8VVY - chains A and C; structure by electron microscopy, 3.49 A resolution.

== Chain A ==
Molecule: Cullin-1
From: Homo sapiens
UniProtKB: Q13616 (CUL1_HUMAN); aligned to UniProt positions 13-752 over residues 2-741 (the alignment contains insertions or deletions, so no single offset holds)
Sequence (741 residues; row label = number of the first residue in the row):
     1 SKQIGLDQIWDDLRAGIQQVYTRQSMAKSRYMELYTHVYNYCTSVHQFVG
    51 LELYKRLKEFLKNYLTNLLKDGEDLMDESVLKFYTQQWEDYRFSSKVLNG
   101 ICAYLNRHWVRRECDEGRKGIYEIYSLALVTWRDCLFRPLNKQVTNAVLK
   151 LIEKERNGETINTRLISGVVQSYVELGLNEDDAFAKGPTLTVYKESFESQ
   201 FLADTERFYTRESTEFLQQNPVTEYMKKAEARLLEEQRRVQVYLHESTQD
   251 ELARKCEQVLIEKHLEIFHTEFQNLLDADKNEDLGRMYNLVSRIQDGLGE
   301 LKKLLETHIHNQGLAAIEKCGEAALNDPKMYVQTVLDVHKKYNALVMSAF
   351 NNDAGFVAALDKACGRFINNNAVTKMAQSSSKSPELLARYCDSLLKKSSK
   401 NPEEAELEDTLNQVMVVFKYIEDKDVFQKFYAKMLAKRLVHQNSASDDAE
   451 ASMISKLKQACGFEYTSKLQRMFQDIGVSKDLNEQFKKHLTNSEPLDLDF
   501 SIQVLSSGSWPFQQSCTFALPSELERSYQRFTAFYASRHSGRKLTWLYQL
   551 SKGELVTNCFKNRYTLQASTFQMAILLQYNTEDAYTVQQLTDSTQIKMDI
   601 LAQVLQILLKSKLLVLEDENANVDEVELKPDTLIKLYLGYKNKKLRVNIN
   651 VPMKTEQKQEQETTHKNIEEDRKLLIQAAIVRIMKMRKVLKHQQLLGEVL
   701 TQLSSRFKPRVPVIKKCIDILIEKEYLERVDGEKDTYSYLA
Unresolved in the structure: 725-726, 728-741
Construct notes: expression tag (1)

== Chain C ==
Molecule: Cullin-associated NEDD8-dissociated protein 2
From: Homo sapiens
UniProtKB: O75155 (CAND2_HUMAN); residues 12-1247 here correspond to UniProt positions 1-1236 (UniProt number = residue number - 11)
Sequence (1247 residues; each row starts with the number of its first residue):
     1 SAGWSHPQFEKMSTAAFHISSLLEKMTSSDKDFRFMATSDLMSELQKDSI
    51 QLDEDSERKVVKMLLRLLEDKNGEVQNLAVKCLGPLVVKVKEYQVETIVD
   101 TLCTNMRSDKEQLRDIAGIGLKTVLSELPPAATGSGLATNVCRKITGQLT
   151 SAIAQQEDVAVQLEALDILSDMLSRLGVPLGAFHASLLHCLLPQLSSPRL
   201 AVRKRAVGALGHLAAACSTDLFVELADHLLDRLPGPRVPTSPTAIRTLIQ
   251 CLGSVGRQAGHRLGAHLDRLVPLVEDFCNLDDDELRESCLQAFEAFLRKC
   301 PKEMGPHVPNVTSLCLQYIKHDPNYNYDSDEDEEQMETEDSEFSEQESED
   351 EYSDDDDMSWKVRRAAAKCIAALISSRPDLLPDFHCTLAPVLIRRFKERE
   401 ENVKADVFTAYIVLLRQTQPPKGWLEAMEEPTQTGSNLHMLRGQVPLVVK
   451 ALQRQLKDRSVRARQGCFSLLTELAGVLPGSLAEHMPVLVSGIIFSLADR
   501 SSSSTIRMDALAFLQGLLGTEPAEAFHPHLPILLPPVMACVADSFYKIAA
   551 EALVVLQELVRALWPLHRPRMLDPEPYVGEMSAVTLARLRATDLDQEVKE
   601 RAISCMGHLVGHLGDRLGDDLEPTLLLLLDRLRNEITRLPAIKALTLVAV
   651 SPLQLDLQPILAEALHILASFLRKNQRALRLATLAALDALAQSQGLSLPP
   701 SAVQAVLAELPALVNESDMHVAQLAVDFLATVTQAQPASLVEVSGPVLSE
   751 LLRLLRSPLLPAGVLAAAEGFLQALVGTRPPCVDYAKLISLLTAPVYEQA
   801 VDGGPGLHKQVFHSLARCVAALSAACPQEAASTASRLVCDARSPHSSTGV
   851 KVLAFLSLAEVGQVAGPGHQRELKAVLLEALGSPSEDVRAAASYALGRVG
   901 AGSLPDFLPFLLEQIEAEPRRQYLLLHSLREALGAAQPDSLKPYAEDIWA
   951 LLFQRCEGAEEGTRGVVAECIGKLVLVNPSFLLPRLRKQLAAGRPHTRST
  1001 VITAVKFLISDQPHPIDPLLKSFIGEFMESLQDPDLNVRRATLAFFNSAV
  1051 HNKPSLVRDLLDDILPLLYQETKIRRDLIREVEMGPFKHTVDDGLDVRKA
  1101 AFECMYSLLESCLGQLDICEFLNHVEDGLKDHYDIRMLTFIMVARLATLC
  1151 PAPVLQRVDRLIEPLRATCTAKVKAGSVKQEFEKQDELKRSAMRAVAALL
  1201 TIPEVGKSPIMADFSSQIRSNPELAALFESIQKDSASAPSTDSMELS
Unresolved in the structure: 1-12, 129-135, 328-352, 1221-1247
Construct notes: expression tag (1-11)

== How chain A and chain C interact ==
Residue-residue contacts (89):
  Thr-22(A) / Met-1084(C)
  Arg-23(A) / Met-1084(C)
  Gln-24(A) / Glu-1083(C)
  Gln-24(A) / Met-1084(C)  hydrogen bond (backbone-side chain)
  Met-26(A) / Glu-1083(C)
  Tyr-31(A) / Pro-1086(C)
  Tyr-31(A) / Phe-1087(C)
  Asp-77(A) / Arg-889(C)  salt bridge
  Trp-88(A) / Gln-1180(C)
  Arg-92(A) / Val-1178(C)
  Arg-92(A) / Lys-1179(C)
  Arg-92(A) / Gln-1180(C)  hydrogen bond
  Phe-93(A) / Met-1084(C)  hydrophobic
  Phe-93(A) / Phe-1087(C)
  Phe-93(A) / Lys-1088(C)
  Phe-93(A) / His-1089(C)
  Val-97(A) / Phe-1087(C)  hydrophobic
  Asn-146(A) / Lys-809(C)
  Glu-153(A) / Gln-810(C)  hydrogen bond
  Gly-158(A) / Asn-1052(C)
  Glu-159(A) / Phe-1007(C)
  Thr-160(A) / Asn-1047(C)
  Thr-160(A) / Ser-1048(C)
  Thr-163(A) / Lys-1099(C)  hydrogen bond
  Arg-164(A) / Asp-1096(C)
  Arg-164(A) / Asp-1134(C)  salt bridge
  Ser-167(A) / Asp-1134(C)
  Gln-171(A) / Gln-1180(C)
  Val-174(A) / Glu-1183(C)
  Glu-175(A) / Lys-1179(C)
  Glu-175(A) / Gln-1180(C)
  Gly-177(A) / Lys-1179(C)  hydrogen bond (backbone-side chain)
  Leu-178(A) / Lys-1179(C)
  Asn-179(A) / Lys-1179(C)
  Lys-186(A) / Phe-1182(C)
  Gly-187(A) / Phe-1182(C)
  Pro-188(A) / Lys-1179(C)
  Pro-188(A) / Glu-1183(C)
  Thr-189(A) / Lys-1179(C)  hydrogen bond
  Gln-200(A) / His-808(C)  hydrogen bond
  Arg-207(A) / Pro-758(C)
  Arg-207(A) / Leu-759(C)
  Arg-207(A) / Val-811(C)
  Arg-211(A) / Pro-758(C)  hydrogen bond (side chain-backbone)
  Arg-211(A) / Leu-759(C)
  Arg-211(A) / Leu-760(C)  hydrogen bond (side chain-backbone)
  Glu-215(A) / Pro-761(C)
  Gln-218(A) / His-720(C)  hydrogen bond
  Gln-218(A) / Gln-723(C)  hydrogen bond
  Leu-234(A) / Glu-1110(C)
  Arg-238(A) / Glu-1103(C)  salt bridge
  Arg-238(A) / Tyr-1106(C)
  Gln-241(A) / Met-1137(C)
  Gln-241(A) / Ile-1141(C)
  Gln-241(A) / Arg-1194(C)
  Leu-244(A) / Glu-1187(C)
  Glu-246(A) / Glu-1187(C)
  Glu-246(A) / Arg-1194(C)  salt bridge
  Gln-249(A) / Arg-1194(C)  hydrogen bond
  Ala-315(A) / Lys-547(C)
  Glu-318(A) / Tyr-546(C)  hydrogen bond
  Lys-319(A) / Ser-504(C)  hydrogen bond (backbone-side chain)
  Lys-319(A) / Met-508(C)
  Lys-319(A) / Lys-547(C)
  Ser-398(A) / Asp-355(C)
  Ser-399(A) / Asp-354(C)
  Ser-399(A) / Asp-355(C)
  Lys-400(A) / Glu-400(C)  salt bridge
  Glu-403(A) / Glu-287(C)
  Glu-403(A) / Gln-291(C)  hydrogen bond
  Asp-448(A) / Ala-201(C)
  Ser-455(A) / Asp-167(C)
  Lys-458(A) / Asp-115(C)
  Cys-461(A) / Asn-77(C)
  Phe-463(A) / Gln-76(C)
  Phe-463(A) / Glu-111(C)
  Phe-463(A) / Gln-112(C)
  Glu-464(A) / Asn-72(C)
  Glu-464(A) / Gly-73(C)
  Glu-464(A) / Glu-74(C)  hydrogen bond (side chain-backbone)
  Ser-467(A) / Asn-72(C)
  Arg-471(A) / Asn-72(C)
  Gln-474(A) / Glu-111(C)
  Met-686(A) / Asp-32(C)
  Arg-687(A) / Met-36(C)
  Lys-688(A) / Phe-33(C)
  Gln-702(A) / Leu-78(C)
  Arg-706(A) / Asn-77(C)
  Arg-706(A) / Leu-78(C)
Other interface residues (no listed pair), chain A (74 interface residues in all): Val-20, Lys-28, Met-76, Leu-149, Asn-162, Thr-210, Val-242, His-245, Cys-320, Glu-404, Glu-408, Ser-452, Gln-459, Ser-705
Other interface residues (no listed pair), chain C (77 interface residues in all): Phe-35, Asp-171, Leu-200, Lys-204, Arg-205, Trp-360, Lys-361, Arg-364, Ser-503, Thr-505, Phe-545, Ser-814, Tyr-923, Ala-1044, Leu-1095, Leu-1138, Arg-1145, Arg-1190

== In short ==
74 residues of chain A face 77 of chain C across their interface, with 16 hydrogen bonds and 5 salt bridges.
Polar pairs include Asp-77(A)/Arg-889(C), Arg-164(A)/Asp-1134(C) and Arg-238(A)/Glu-1103(C).
Here chain A is Cullin-1 and chain C is Cullin-associated NEDD8-dissociated protein 2, both from Homo sapiens.
Entry 8VVY (Human Cullin-1 in complex with CAND2) was determined by electron microscopy.
